PDB entry 3HNT | X-ray diffraction, 1.80 A resolution | chains H and L

== Chain H ==
Protein: CS-35 Fab Heavy Chain
Organism: Mus musculus
Notes: fragment: Heavy Chain; antibody fragment or engineered binder
Sequence (220 residues; row label = number of the first residue in the row):
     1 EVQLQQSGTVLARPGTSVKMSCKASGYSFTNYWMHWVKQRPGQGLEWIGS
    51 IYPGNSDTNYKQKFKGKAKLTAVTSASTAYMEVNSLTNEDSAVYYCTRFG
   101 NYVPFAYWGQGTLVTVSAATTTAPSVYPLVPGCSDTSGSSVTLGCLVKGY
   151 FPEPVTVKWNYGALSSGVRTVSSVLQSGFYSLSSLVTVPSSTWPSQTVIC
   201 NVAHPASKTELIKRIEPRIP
Disulfides: C22-C96, C145-C200

== Chain L ==
Protein: CS-35 Fab Light Chain
Organism: Mus musculus
Notes: fragment: Light Chain; antibody fragment or engineered binder
Sequence (214 residues; row label = number of the first residue in the row):
     1 DIQMTQTTSSLSASLGDRVTIGCRASQDIGSYLNWYQQKPDGAVRLLIYY
    51 TSRLHSGVPSRFSGSGSGTHFSLTISNLEQEDIGTYFCHQDTKPPYTFGS
   101 GTKLEIKRADAAPTVSIFPPSSEQLTSGGASVVCFLNNFYPKDINVKWKI
   151 DGSERQNGVLNSWTDQDSKDSTYSMSSTLTLTKDEYERHNSYTCEATHKT
   201 STSPIVKSFNRNEC
Disulfides: C23-C88, C134-C194

== Chain H / chain L interface ==
Contacting residue pairs (70):
  H35(H) - Y96(L)
  V37(H) - F98(L)  hydrophobic
  Q39(H) - Q38(L)  hydrogen bond
  Q39(H) - F87(L)
  G44(H) - S100(L)
  L45(H) - F87(L)  hydrophobic
  L45(H) - F98(L)
  W47(H) - P94(L)  hydrophobic
  W47(H) - P95(L)  hydrophobic
  W47(H) - Y96(L)
  W47(H) - F98(L)
  K61(H) - D1(L)
  Y95(H) - Q38(L)  hydrogen bond
  Y95(H) - G42(L)  hydrogen bond (side chain-backbone)
  F99(H) - D91(L)
  F99(H) - Y96(L)
  Y102(H) - Y49(L)
  V103(H) - Y49(L)
  V103(H) - H55(L)
  P104(H) - N34(L)
  P104(H) - Y36(L)
  P104(H) - L46(L)
  P104(H) - Y49(L)
  P104(H) - D91(L)
  F105(H) - Y36(L)  hydrogen bond (backbone-side chain)
  F105(H) - L46(L)
  F105(H) - H89(L)
  F105(H) - Y96(L)  hydrophobic
  F105(H) - F98(L)  hydrophobic
  A106(H) - L46(L)  hydrophobic
  A106(H) - H55(L)
  W108(H) - Y36(L)
  W108(H) - V44(L)
  Y127(H) - Q124(L)
  P128(H) - S121(L)
  P128(H) - E123(L)
  L129(H) - F118(L)
  L129(H) - V133(L)  hydrophobic
  V130(H) - F118(L)
  P131(H) - F118(L)
  G132(H) - P119(L)
  T136(H) - K207(L)  hydrogen bond
  T142(H) - F118(L)
  T142(H) - F135(L)
  L146(H) - S131(L)
  R169(H) - F135(L)
  R169(H) - N137(L)
  R169(H) - N138(L)  hydrogen bond
  R169(H) - T164(L)
  R169(H) - D167(L)  salt bridge
  R169(H) - S174(L)
  T170(H) - T164(L)
  V171(H) - S162(L)
  V171(H) - W163(L)
  V171(H) - T164(L)
  V171(H) - S176(L)
  S172(H) - S162(L)  hydrogen bond (backbone-side chain)
  S172(H) - W163(L)  hydrogen bond (backbone-backbone)
  V174(H) - L160(L)  hydrophobic
  V174(H) - N161(L)
  V174(H) - S162(L)
  Q176(H) - L160(L)
  S181(H) - L160(L)
  S183(H) - S176(L)  hydrogen bond
  L185(H) - F118(L)  hydrophobic
  L185(H) - F135(L)  hydrophobic
  T187(H) - N137(L)  hydrogen bond
  K213(H) - E123(L)  salt bridge
  R218(H) - P119(L)  hydrogen bond (side chain-backbone)
  R218(H) - P120(L)  hydrogen bond (side chain-backbone)
Other interface residues (no listed pair), chain H (42 interface residues in all): E46, N59, C133, D135, K148, S173
Other interface residues (no listed pair), chain L (46 interface residues in all): G99, S116, S127, T172, M175, T178, T180, E213, C214

== Overview ==
42 residues of chain H and 46 residues of chain L are in contact, with 12 hydrogen bonds and 2 salt bridges.
Among the polar pairs are R169(H)-D167(L), K213(H)-E123(L) and Q39(H)-Q38(L).
Here chain H is CS-35 Fab Heavy Chain and chain L is CS-35 Fab Light Chain, both from Mus musculus. Entry 3HNT
(CS-35 Fab complex with a linear, terminal oligoarabinofuranosyl tetrasaccharide from lipoarabinomannan) was
determined by X-ray diffraction, deposited together with 3HNS and 3HNV.
